Entry 2I91 (X-ray diffraction, 2.65 A resolution); this record covers chains D and A of the 3 polymer chains in the assembly.

Chain D:
Molecule: 15-nt RNA strand
Sequence (15 nucleotides; each row starts with the number of its first residue):
     1 CGGUAGGCUUUUCAA
Unresolved in the structure: 1

Chain A:
Protein: 60 kDa SS-A/Ro ribonucleoprotein
Organism: Xenopus laevis
UniProt: P42700 (RO60_XENLA); residues 1-538 here = UniProt positions 1-538
Chain sequence (538 residues; numbered 1 to 538; the number before each row is that of its first residue):
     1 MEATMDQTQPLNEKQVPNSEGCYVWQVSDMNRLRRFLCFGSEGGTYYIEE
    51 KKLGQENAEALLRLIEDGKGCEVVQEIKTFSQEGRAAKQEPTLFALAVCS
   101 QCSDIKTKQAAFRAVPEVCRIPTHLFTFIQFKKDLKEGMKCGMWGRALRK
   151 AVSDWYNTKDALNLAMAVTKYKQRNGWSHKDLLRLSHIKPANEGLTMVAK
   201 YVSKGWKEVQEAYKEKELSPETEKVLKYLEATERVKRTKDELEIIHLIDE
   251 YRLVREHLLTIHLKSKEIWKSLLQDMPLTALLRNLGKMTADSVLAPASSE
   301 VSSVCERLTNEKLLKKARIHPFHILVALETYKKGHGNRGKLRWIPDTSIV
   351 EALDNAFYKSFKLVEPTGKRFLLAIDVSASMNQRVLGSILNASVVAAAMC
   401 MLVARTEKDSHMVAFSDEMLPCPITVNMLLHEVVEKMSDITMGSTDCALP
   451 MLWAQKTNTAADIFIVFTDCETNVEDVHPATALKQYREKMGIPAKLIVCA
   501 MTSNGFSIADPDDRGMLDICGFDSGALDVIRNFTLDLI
Unresolved in the structure: 1-4, 136-143, 214-218, 538
UniProt features mapped onto this chain:
  - binding site (a divalent metal cation): Ser378, Ser380, Thr445
Bound ions: Mg2+: Ser378, Ser380, Thr445 (together with acetate ion)

Chain D / chain A interface:
Pairs across the interface (63; chain D residue first):
  A5(D) with Thr260(A), hydrogen bond to the sugar; Ile261(A), sugar contact
  G6(D) with Thr260(A), hydrogen bond to the sugar; Leu263(A), sugar contact; Lys264(A), salt bridge to the phosphate; Lys287(A), hydrogen bond to the phosphate
  G7(D) with Lys287(A), salt bridge to the phosphate; Leu341(A), phosphate contact
  C8(D) with Arg338(A), base contact; Gly339(A), phosphate contact; Lys340(A), hydrogen bond to the phosphate; Leu341(A), phosphate contact
  U9(D) with Leu282(A), hydrogen bond to the base; Arg283(A), hydrogen bond to the base; Asn284(A), base contact; Leu285(A), hydrogen bond to the base; Gly286(A), hydrogen bond to the base; Val326(A), sugar contact; Ala327(A), base contact; Thr330(A), sugar contact; Gly336(A), phosphate contact; Asn337(A), hydrogen bond to the phosphate; Arg338(A), hydrogen bond to the phosphate; Gly339(A), hydrogen bond to the phosphate
  U10(D) with Lys88(A), hydrogen bond to the sugar; Arg283(A), sugar contact; Val326(A), phosphate contact; Arg338(A), hydrogen bond to the base
  U11(D) with Lys88(A), phosphate contact; Glu90(A), phosphate contact; Arg283(A), hydrogen bond to the base; His323(A), phosphate contact
  U12(D) with Ile121(A), phosphate contact; Thr123(A), hydrogen bond to the phosphate; Tyr171(A), phosphate contact; Arg174(A), salt bridge to the phosphate; Arg255(A), hydrogen bond to the sugar; Glu256(A), sugar contact; Thr279(A), phosphate contact; Ala280(A), sugar contact; Arg283(A), base contact; Asn284(A), hydrogen bond to the base
  C13(D) with Arg120(A), hydrogen bond to the base; His124(A), base contact; Lys170(A), salt bridge to the phosphate; Tyr171(A), phosphate contact; Pro277(A), phosphate contact; Thr279(A), phosphate contact; Ala280(A), hydrogen bond to the phosphate; Ala317(A), base contact; Arg318(A), base contact
  A14(D) with Ile121(A), phosphate contact; Met166(A), base contact; Lys170(A), salt bridge to the phosphate; Tyr171(A), hydrogen bond to the phosphate; Arg252(A), hydrogen bond to the base; Asp275(A), sugar contact; Pro277(A), phosphate contact; Lys316(A), base contact
  A15(D) with Pro277(A), phosphate contact; Leu278(A), hydrogen bond to the phosphate; Lys316(A), hydrogen bond to the sugar; Ala317(A), hydrogen bond to the phosphate
Also at the interface, not in a pair above, chain A (46 interface residues in all): Gly84, Gln89, Arg307, Tyr331, Trp343

Summary:
11 residues of chain D and 46 residues of chain A are in contact; the contacts include 24 hydrogen bonds and 5
salt bridges. Among the polar pairs are U9(D)-Leu282(A), U9(D)-Arg283(A) and U9(D)-Leu285(A). UniProt lists 3
divalent metal cation-binding residues on chain A.
Here chain D is a 15-nt RNA strand and chain A is 60 kDa SS-A/Ro ribonucleoprotein (Xenopus laevis). Entry
2I91 (60kDa Ro autoantigen in complex with a fragment of misfolded RNA) was determined by X-ray diffraction.
